PDB entry 6NBH | electron microscopy, 3.50 A resolution | chains B and G of the 6 polymer chains in the assembly

== Chain B ==
Name: Guanine nucleotide-binding protein G(I)/G(S)/G(T) subunit beta-1
Source organism: Rattus norvegicus
UniProt: P54311 (GBB1_RAT); residue numbers follow UniProt; this construct covers 2-340
Amino-acid sequence (345 residues; each row starts with the number of its first residue; numbers below 1 keep their minus sign (Met-4 is residue -4)):
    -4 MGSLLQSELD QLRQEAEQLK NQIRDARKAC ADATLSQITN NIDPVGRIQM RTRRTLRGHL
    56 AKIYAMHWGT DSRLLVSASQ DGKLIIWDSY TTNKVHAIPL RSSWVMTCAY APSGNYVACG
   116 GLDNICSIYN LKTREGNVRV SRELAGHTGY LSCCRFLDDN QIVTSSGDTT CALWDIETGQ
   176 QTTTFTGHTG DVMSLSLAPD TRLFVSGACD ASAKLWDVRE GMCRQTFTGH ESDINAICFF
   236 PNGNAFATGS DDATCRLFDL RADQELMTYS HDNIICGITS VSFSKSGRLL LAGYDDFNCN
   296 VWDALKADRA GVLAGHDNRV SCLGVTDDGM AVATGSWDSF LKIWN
Not modelled in the structure: -4 to 2
Differences from the reference sequence: initiating methionine (-4); expression tag (-3 to 1)
Swiss-Prot annotation at these positions:
  - modified residue: Ser2 (N-acetylserine), His266 (Phosphohistidine)

== Chain G ==
Name: Guanine nucleotide-binding protein G(I)/G(S)/G(O) subunit gamma-2
Source organism: Bos taurus
UniProt: P63212 (GBG2_BOVIN); numbering as in UniProt (aligned over 1-71)
Amino-acid sequence (71 residues; each row starts with the number of its first residue):
     1 MASNNTASIA QARKLVEQLK MEANIDRIKV SKAAADLMAY CEAHAKEDPL LTPVPASENP
    61 FREKKFFCAI L
Not modelled in the structure: 1-5, 63-71
Swiss-Prot annotation at these positions:
  - modified residue: Ala2 (N-acetylalanine), Cys68 (Cysteine methyl ester)
  - lipidation: Cys68 (S-geranylgeranyl cysteine)

== How chain B and chain G interact ==
Residue-residue contacts (66; chain B residue first):
  Leu4(B) - Ile9(G)  hydrophobic
  Leu7(B) - Ile9(G)
  Leu7(B) - Ala12(G)  hydrophobic
  Leu7(B) - Arg13(G)
  Leu7(B) - Val16(G)
  Glu10(B) - Val16(G)
  Glu10(B) - Lys20(G)  salt bridge
  Ala11(B) - Leu19(G)
  Leu14(B) - Val16(G)
  Leu14(B) - Leu19(G)  hydrophobic
  Leu14(B) - Lys20(G)
  Ala21(B) - Arg27(G)
  Cys25(B) - Arg27(G)
  Cys25(B) - Val30(G)
  Asp27(B) - Lys29(G)
  Ala28(B) - Val30(G)
  Leu30(B) - Ala34(G)  hydrophobic
  Ile33(B) - Ala34(G)  hydrophobic
  Thr34(B) - Met38(G)
  Val40(B) - Leu51(G)  hydrophobic
  Met45(B) - Leu50(G)  hydrophobic
  Arg48(B) - Arg62(G)
  Arg49(B) - Phe61(G)  hydrogen bond (side chain-backbone)
  Ser84(B) - Phe61(G)
  Tyr85(B) - Pro60(G)
  Tyr85(B) - Phe61(G)  hydrophobic
  Lys209(B) - Glu22(G)  salt bridge
  Met217(B) - Met21(G)  hydrophobic
  Cys218(B) - Gln18(G)  hydrogen bond
  Arg219(B) - Glu22(G)
  Gln220(B) - Ile25(G)
  Thr221(B) - Glu22(G)  hydrogen bond
  Phe235(B) - Leu37(G)  hydrophobic
  Phe235(B) - Tyr40(G)  hydrophobic
  Phe235(B) - Cys41(G)  hydrophobic
  Pro236(B) - Tyr40(G)  hydrogen bond (backbone-side chain)
  Asn237(B) - Leu37(G)
  Asn237(B) - Tyr40(G)
  Asp254(B) - Ala33(G)
  Arg256(B) - Asp26(G)
  Arg256(B) - Arg27(G)
  Arg256(B) - Ile28(G)  hydrogen bond (backbone-backbone)
  Arg256(B) - Ala33(G)
  Arg256(B) - Asp36(G)  salt bridge
  Ala257(B) - Ile28(G)
  Ala257(B) - Val30(G)  hydrophobic
  Asp258(B) - Ile25(G)
  Gln259(B) - Val30(G)
  Leu261(B) - Val30(G)  hydrophobic
  Leu261(B) - Leu37(G)  hydrophobic
  Ser279(B) - Asp48(G)  hydrogen bond
  Ser279(B) - Leu50(G)
  Lys280(B) - Glu47(G)
  Ser281(B) - Tyr40(G)
  Ser281(B) - His44(G)
  Ser281(B) - Asp48(G)  hydrogen bond
  Asp323(B) - Pro49(G)
  Gly324(B) - Pro49(G)
  Gly324(B) - Leu50(G)
  Met325(B) - Asn59(G)
  Met325(B) - Pro60(G)
  Ala326(B) - Phe61(G)  hydrophobic
  Val327(B) - Leu50(G)  hydrophobic
  Asn340(B) - Leu50(G)
  Asn340(B) - Asn59(G)  hydrogen bond
  Asn340(B) - Arg62(G)
Other interface residues (no listed pair), chain B (54 interface residues in all): Glu3, Lys15, Ile18, Ala26, Ile37, Ile43, Ala240, Gly282, Arg283, Leu284, Leu300, Ile338
Other interface residues (no listed pair), chain G (34 interface residues in all): Ala23, Ser31

== In short ==
54 residues of chain B and 34 residues of chain G are in contact, with 8 hydrogen bonds and 3 salt bridges.
Among the polar pairs are Glu10(B)-Lys20(G), Lys209(B)-Glu22(G) and Arg256(B)-Asp36(G).
Here chain B is Guanine nucleotide-binding protein G(I)/G(S)/G(T) subunit beta-1 (Rattus norvegicus) and chain
G is Guanine nucleotide-binding protein G(I)/G(S)/G(O) subunit gamma-2 (Bos taurus). Entry 6NBH (Cryo-EM
structure of parathyroid hormone receptor type 1 in complex with a long-acting parathyroid hormone analog ...)
was determined by electron microscopy (same publication as 6NBF and 6NBI).
